PDB entry 7OQE | electron microscopy, 5.90 A resolution (low resolution: residue-level contacts below are approximate; hydrogen-bond / salt-bridge calls are withheld) | chains 1 and d of the 39 polymer chains in the assembly

# Chain 1
Molecule: U1 snRNA
Source organism: Saccharomyces cerevisiae
Sequence (568 nucleotides; numbered 1 to 568; the number before each row is that of its first residue):
     1 AUACUUACCUUAAGAUAUCAGAGGAGAUCAAGAAGUCCUACUGAUCAAAC
    51 AUGCGCUUCCAAUAGUAGAAGGACGUUAAGCAUUUAUCAUUGAACUAUAA
   101 UUGUUCAUUGAAGUCAUUGAUGCAAACUCCUUGGUCACACACACAUACGG
   151 CGCGGAAGGCGUGUUUGCUGACGUUUCCAUUCCCUUGUUUCAAUCAUUGG
   201 UUAAUCCCUUGAUUCCUUUGGGGAUUUUUGGGUUAAACUGAUUUUUGGGG
   251 CCCUUUGUUUCUUCUGCCUGGAGAAGUUUGACACCAAAUUCAAAUUGGUG
   301 UUAGGGGAGCUGGGGCCUUUCAAAAGAGAGCUUUGUAGAGGCAUUCUUUU
   351 UGACUACUUUUCUCUAGCGUGCCAUUUUAGUUUUUGACGGCAGAUUCGAA
   401 UGAACUUAAGUUUAUGAUGAAGGUAUGGCUGUUGAGAUUAUUUGGUCGGG
   451 AUUGUAGUUUGAAGAUGUGCUCUUUUGAGCAGUCUCAACUUUGCUCGUUC
   501 CCGUUAUGGGAAAAAUUUUGGAAGGUCUUGGUAGGAACGGGUGGAUCUUA
   551 UAAUUUUUGAUUUAUUUU
Unresolved in the structure: 27-33, 566-568

# Chain d
Molecule: Small nuclear ribonucleoprotein Sm D3
Source organism: Saccharomyces cerevisiae
UniProt: P43321 (SMD3_YEAST); residues 1-101 here = UniProt positions 1-101
Chain sequence (101 residues; numbered 1 to 101; the number before each row is that of its first residue):
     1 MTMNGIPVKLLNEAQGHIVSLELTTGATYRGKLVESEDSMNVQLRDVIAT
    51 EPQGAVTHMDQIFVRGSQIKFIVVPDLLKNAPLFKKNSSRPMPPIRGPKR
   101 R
Unresolved in the structure: 1-2, 96-101

# Interface between chain 1 and chain d
Contacting residue pairs (9):
  U114(1) with Gly54(d); Ala55(d); Val56(d)
  U542(1) with Pro93(d); Ile95(d)
  G543(1) with Pro93(d)
  U555(1) with Ser39(d); Gly66(d); Ser67(d)
Other interface residues (no listed pair), chain d (10 interface residues in all): Arg90, Pro94

# Overview
4 residues of chain 1 and 10 residues of chain d are in contact.
Here chain 1 is U1 snRNA and chain d is Small nuclear ribonucleoprotein Sm D3, both from Saccharomyces
cerevisiae. Entry 7OQE (Saccharomyces cerevisiae spliceosomal pre-A complex (delta BS-A ACT1)) was determined
by electron microscopy, deposited together with 7OQB and 7OQC.
